5FN1 - chains A and B; structure by electron microscopy, 3.90 A resolution.

Chain A:
Protein: Coat protein
Source organism: Pepino mosaic virus
UniProt: Q71FK2 (Q71FK2_9VIRU); residue numbers follow UniProt; this construct covers 1-237
Sequence (237 residues; numbered 1 to 237; the number before each row is that of its first residue):
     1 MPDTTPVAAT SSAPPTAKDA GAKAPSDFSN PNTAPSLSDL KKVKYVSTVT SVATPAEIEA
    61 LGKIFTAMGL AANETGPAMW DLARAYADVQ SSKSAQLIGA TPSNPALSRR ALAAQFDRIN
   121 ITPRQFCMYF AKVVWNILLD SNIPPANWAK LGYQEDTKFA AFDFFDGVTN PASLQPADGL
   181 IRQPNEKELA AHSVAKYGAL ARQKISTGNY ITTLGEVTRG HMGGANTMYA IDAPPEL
Disordered / not traced: 1-20
From the paper describing this entry:
  - binding site for the 5-nt RNA strand (chain B): Ser-92, Ser-94, Arg-124, Asp-163, Lys-196, Gln-203

Chain B:
Molecule: 5-nt RNA strand
Source organism: Pepino mosaic virus
Sequence (5 nucleotides; row label = number of the first residue in the row):
     1 UUUUU

Interface between chain A and chain B:
Pairs across the interface - 20 pairs, chain A then chain B:
  Thr-50(A) / U5(B)  hydrogen bond to the base
  Ser-51(A) / U5(B)  base contact
  Gln-90(A) / U1(B)  sugar contact
  Ser-91(A) / U3(B)  phosphate contact
  Ser-92(A) / U3(B)  hydrogen bond to the phosphate
  Lys-93(A) / U3(B)  base contact
  Ser-94(A) / U1(B)  hydrogen bond to the phosphate
  Thr-122(A) / U4(B)  base contact
  Arg-124(A) / U2(B)  hydrogen bond to the base
  Arg-124(A) / U3(B)  salt bridge to the phosphate
  Asn-147(A) / U1(B)  base contact
  Leu-151(A) / U2(B)  phosphate contact
  Asp-163(A) / U2(B)  base contact
  His-192(A) / U2(B)  hydrogen bond to the base
  Lys-196(A) / U2(B)  base contact
  Leu-200(A) / U2(B)  sugar contact
  Leu-200(A) / U3(B)  phosphate contact
  Leu-200(A) / U4(B)  phosphate contact
  Gln-203(A) / U2(B)  hydrogen bond to the phosphate
  Gln-203(A) / U3(B)  hydrogen bond to the phosphate
Interface residues without a listed pair, chain A (17 interface residues in all): Arg-202

Overview:
Chain A and chain B form an interface of 17 and 5 residues respectively; the contacts include 7 hydrogen bonds
and 1 salt bridge. Polar contacts include Thr-50(A)/U5(B), Arg-124(A)/U2(B) and His-192(A)/U2(B). The paper
reports a binding site for the 5-nt RNA strand (chain B) at Ser-92(A), Ser-94(A) and Arg-124(A) among others.
Here chain A is Coat protein and chain B is a 5-nt RNA strand, both from Pepino mosaic virus. Entry 5FN1
(Electron cryo-microscopy of filamentous flexible virus PepMV (Pepino Mosaic Virus)) was determined by
electron microscopy.
